PDB entry 3SUP | X-ray diffraction, 2.32 A resolution | chains A and P of the 3 polymer chains in the assembly

# Chain A
Protein: DNA polymerase
Source organism: Enterobacteria phage RB69
Notes: EC 2.7.7.7
UniProtKB: Q38087 (DPOL_BPR69); residue numbers follow UniProt; this construct covers 1-903
Sequence (903 residues; row label = number of the first residue in the row):
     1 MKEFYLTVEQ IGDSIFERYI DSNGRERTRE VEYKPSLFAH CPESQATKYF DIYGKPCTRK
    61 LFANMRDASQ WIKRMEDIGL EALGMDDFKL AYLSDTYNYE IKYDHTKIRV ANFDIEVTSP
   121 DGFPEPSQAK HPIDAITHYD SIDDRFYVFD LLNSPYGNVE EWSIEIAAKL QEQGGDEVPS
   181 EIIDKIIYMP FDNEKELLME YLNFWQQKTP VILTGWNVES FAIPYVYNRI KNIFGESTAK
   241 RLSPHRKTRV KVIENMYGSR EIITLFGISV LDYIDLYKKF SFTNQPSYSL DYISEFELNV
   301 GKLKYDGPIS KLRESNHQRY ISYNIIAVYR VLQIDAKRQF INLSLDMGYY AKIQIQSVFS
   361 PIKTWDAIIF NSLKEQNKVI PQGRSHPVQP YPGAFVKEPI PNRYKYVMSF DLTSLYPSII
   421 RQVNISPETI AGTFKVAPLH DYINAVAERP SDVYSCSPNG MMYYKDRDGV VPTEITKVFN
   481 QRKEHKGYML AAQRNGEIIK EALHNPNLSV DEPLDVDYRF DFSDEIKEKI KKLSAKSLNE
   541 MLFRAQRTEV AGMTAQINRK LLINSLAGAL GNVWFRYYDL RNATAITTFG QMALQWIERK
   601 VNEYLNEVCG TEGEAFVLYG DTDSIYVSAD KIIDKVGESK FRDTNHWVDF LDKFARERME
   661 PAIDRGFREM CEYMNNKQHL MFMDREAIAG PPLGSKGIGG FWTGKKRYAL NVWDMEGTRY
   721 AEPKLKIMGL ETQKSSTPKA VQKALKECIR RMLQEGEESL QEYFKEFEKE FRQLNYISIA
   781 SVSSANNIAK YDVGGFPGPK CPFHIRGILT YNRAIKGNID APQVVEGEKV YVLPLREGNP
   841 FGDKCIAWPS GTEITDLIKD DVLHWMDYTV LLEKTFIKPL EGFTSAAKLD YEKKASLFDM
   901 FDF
Sequence notes: engineered mutation Ala-222 (Asp in Q38087), Ala-327 (Asp in Q38087), Ala-567 (Tyr in Q38087)
Ion coordination: Ca2+ site 1 near Glu-116 (its only coordinating residue here); Ca2+ site 2: Asp-411, Leu-412, Asp-623 (together with 2'-deoxycytidine-5'-triphosphate); Ca2+ site 3: Asp-411, Asp-623 (together with 2'-deoxycytidine-5'-triphosphate); Ca2+ site 4: Asn-505, Asn-507, Lys-531
Small-molecule neighbours: 2'-deoxycytidine-5'-triphosphate (DCP): Asp-411, Leu-412, Thr-413, Ser-414, Leu-415, Tyr-416, Pro-417, Arg-482, Lys-486, Lys-560, Asn-564, Thr-622, Asp-623
Swiss-Prot annotation at these positions:
  - region: Thr-248 to Thr-264 (Beta hairpin), Lys-705 to Tyr-708 (Binding of DNA in B-conformation), Leu-897 to Phe-903 (Interaction with the polymerase clamp)
  - binding site (Mg(2+)): Asp-114, Glu-116, Asp-411, Leu-412, Asp-623
  - binding site (substrate): Ser-414 to Tyr-416, Arg-482, Lys-560
  - site: Asp-621 (Optimization of metal coordination by the polymerase active site), Lys-706 (Optimization of metal coordination by the polymerase active site), Asp-714 (Essential for viral replication)
  - mutagenesis: Leu-415 (L415A/G: Decreases base selectivity by several hundred fold; L415G/F: Increased misinsertion, increased mismatch extension and inefficient proofreading; L415M: No effect on base selectivity), Leu-561 (L561A: No effect on the ability to recognize damaged DNA. Increase in probability of nucleotide incorporation), Ser-565 (S565G: Increased incorporation efficiency of correct dNMPs; when associated with A-567), Asp-621 (D621A: Drastic decrease in the efficiency of incorporation of dGMP), Lys-706 (K706A: Almost complete loss of polymerase activity), Asp-714 (D714A: Complete loss of viral replication)
What the authors report for this chain:
  - mutagenesis - Y567A: increased binding to 2'-deoxycytidine-5'-triphosphate
  - binding site for 2'-deoxycytidine-5'-triphosphate: Tyr-416
  - conformationally variable residues: Gly-568
  - binding site for the 16-nt DNA strand: Gly-568
  - mutagenesis - Y567A: unchanged binding to rUTP
  - mutagenesis - D222A/D327A: abolished catalytic activity (citing earlier work)

# Chain P
Molecule: 13-nt DNA strand
Sequence (13 nucleotides; numbered 103 to 115; the number before each row is that of its first residue):
   103 CGCGCGGCGG CGX
Modified positions: 2DA (2',3'-dideoxyadenosine-5'-monophosphate) at position 115

# How chain A and chain P interact
Contacting residue pairs (24; chain A residue first):
  Asn-284(A) / DG112(P)  sugar contact
  Asn-284(A) / DC113(P)  hydrogen bond to the phosphate
  Asp-621(A) / 2DA_115(P)  sugar contact
  Thr-622(A) / 2DA_115(P)  sugar contact
  Lys-706(A) / DG114(P)  hydrogen bond to the base
  Lys-706(A) / 2DA_115(P)  sugar contact
  Tyr-708(A) / 2DA_115(P)  hydrogen bond to the phosphate
  Met-728(A) / DG114(P)  phosphate contact
  Met-728(A) / 2DA_115(P)  phosphate contact
  Gly-729(A) / DG114(P)  hydrogen bond to the phosphate
  Gln-733(A) / DC113(P)  sugar contact
  Gln-733(A) / DG114(P)  phosphate contact
  Lys-734(A) / DC113(P)  phosphate contact
  Ser-735(A) / DC113(P)  hydrogen bond to the phosphate
  Val-782(A) / DG112(P)  phosphate contact
  Ser-783(A) / DG111(P)  phosphate contact
  Ser-783(A) / DG112(P)  phosphate contact
  Ser-784(A) / DG111(P)  phosphate contact
  Ser-784(A) / DG112(P)  hydrogen bond to the phosphate
  Asn-786(A) / DG111(P)  hydrogen bond to the phosphate
  Lys-790(A) / DC110(P)  salt bridge to the phosphate
  Tyr-791(A) / DG109(P)  phosphate contact
  Tyr-791(A) / DC110(P)  hydrogen bond to the phosphate
  His-804(A) / DG111(P)  salt bridge to the phosphate
Other interface residues (no listed pair), chain A (25 interface residues in all): Asp-623, Tyr-626, Lys-726, Ile-727, Ser-736, Asn-787, Pro-802, Lys-829

# Summary
Chain A and chain P form an interface of 25 and 7 residues respectively, with 8 hydrogen bonds and 2 salt
bridges. Polar contacts include Lys-706(A)/DG114(P), Asn-284(A)/DC113(P) and Tyr-708(A)/2DA_115(P). Bound to
chain A: 2'-deoxycytidine-5'-triphosphate. The paper reports a binding site for
2'-deoxycytidine-5'-triphosphate at Tyr-416(A); Y567A of chain A increases binding to
2'-deoxycytidine-5'-triphosphate.
Here chain A is DNA polymerase (Enterobacteria phage RB69) and chain P is a 13-nt DNA strand. Entry 3SUP (RB69
DNA Polymerase (Y567A) Ternary Complex with dCTP Opposite 2AP (GC rich sequence)) was determined by X-ray
diffraction together with 3SQ2, 3SQ4, 3SUN, 3SUO and 3SUQ from the same study.
